PDB entry 5MZF | X-ray diffraction, 2.00 A resolution | chain A

Chain A:
Molecule: MTH1 protein
From: Canis lupus familiaris
UniProt: F1P963 (F1P963_CANLF); residues 1-156 here correspond to UniProt positions 4-159 (UniProt number = residue number + 3)
Sequence (176 residues; row label = number of the first residue in the row; numbers below 1 keep their minus sign (Met-19 is residue -19)):
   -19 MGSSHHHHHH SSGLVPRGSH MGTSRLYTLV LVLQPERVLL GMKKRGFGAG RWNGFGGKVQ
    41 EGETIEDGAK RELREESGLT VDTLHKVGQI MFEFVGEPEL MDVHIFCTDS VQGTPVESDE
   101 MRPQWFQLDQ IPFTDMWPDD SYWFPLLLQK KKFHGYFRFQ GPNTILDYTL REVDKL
Not modelled in the structure: -19 to 1
Sequence notes: initiating methionine (-19); expression tag (-18 to 0)
Curated features (UniProtKB/Swiss-Prot):
  - binding site (Mg(2+)): Glu52, Glu97

Summary:
From UniProt: Mg2+-binding residues Glu52 and Glu97.
Chain A is MTH1 protein (Canis lupus familiaris); the structure, Crystal structure of dog MTH1 protein, was
determined by X-ray diffraction together with 5MZE and 6EHH from the same study.
